9FAP - chains H and L of the 8 polymer chains in the assembly; structure by electron microscopy, 2.80 A resolution.

== Chain H ==
Protein: Neuroligin-2
Source organism: Homo sapiens
UniProt: Q8NFZ4 (NLGN2_HUMAN); numbering as in UniProt (aligned over 668-700)
Sequence (33 residues; row label = number of the first residue in the row):
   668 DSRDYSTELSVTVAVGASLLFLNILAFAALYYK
Curated features (UniProtKB/Swiss-Prot):
  - region: Val678 to Tyr698 (Required for interaction with LHFPL4)

== Chain L ==
Protein: LHFPL tetraspan subfamily member 4 protein
Source organism: Homo sapiens
UniProt: Q7Z7J7 (LHPL4_HUMAN); numbering as in UniProt (aligned over 11-203)
Sequence (193 residues; numbered 11 to 203; the number before each row is that of its first residue):
    11 YHEHYMRNSRAIGVLWAIFTICFAIINVVVFIQPYWVGDSVSTPKPGYFG
    61 LFHYCVGSGLAGRELTCRGSFTDFSTIPSSAFKAAAFFVLLSMVLILGCI
   111 TCFSLFFFCNTATVYKICAWMQLLAALCLVLGCMIFPDGWDAETIRDMCG
   161 AKTGKYSLGDCSVRWAYILAIIGILNALILSFLAFVLGNRQTD
Disulfide bonds: Cys65-Cys77, Cys109-Cys128, Cys159-Cys171
Residues lining bound ligands:
  - phosphatidylglycerol (PGW; (1R)-2-{[(S)-{[(2S)-2,3-dihydroxypropyl]oxy}(hydroxy)phosphoryl]oxy}-1-[(hexadecanoyloxy)methyl]ethyl (9Z)-octadec-9-enoate), molecule 1: Arg20, Gly23, Ala27, Ile28, Ile31, Ile110, Phe113, Ser114, Phe116, Phe117, Phe118, Cys119, Asn120, Thr121, Tyr125
  - phosphatidylglycerol (PGW), molecule 2: Phe81, Thr82, Asp83, Phe84, Ser85

== How chain H and chain L interact ==
Contacting residue pairs - 28 pairs, chain H then chain L:
  Asp668(H) with Arg73(L)
  Arg670(H) with Ser50(L), hydrogen bond (side chain-backbone); Thr53(L); Pro56(L)
  Tyr672(H) with Asp49(L), hydrogen bond; Ser172(L); Arg174(L)
  Glu675(H) with Arg174(L), salt bridge; Trp175(L)
  Thr679(H) with Trp175(L)
  Gly683(H) with Ile182(L)
  Leu686(H) with Ile36(L), hydrophobic
  Leu687(H) with Ile182(L), hydrophobic; Ile189(L), hydrophobic
  Leu689(H) with Phe29(L), hydrophobic
  Asn690(H) with Phe29(L); Asn186(L), hydrogen bond; Ile189(L)
  Ala693(H) with Leu193(L), hydrophobic
  Phe694(H) with Ile189(L), hydrophobic
  Ala696(H) with Ile22(L), hydrophobic
  Leu697(H) with Leu193(L), hydrophobic; Val196(L), hydrophobic; Leu197(L), hydrophobic; Arg200(L), hydrogen bond (backbone-side chain)
  Tyr699(H) with Arg200(L)
  Lys700(H) with Tyr15(L); Arg200(L)
Also at the interface, not in a pair above, chain H (19 interface residues in all): Leu676, Val680, Ile691
Also at the interface, not in a pair above, chain L (27 interface residues in all): Cys32, Val51, Val173, Ile178, Leu179, Leu185, Leu190, Phe192

== Summary ==
Chain H and chain L form an interface of 19 and 27 residues respectively, with 4 hydrogen bonds and 1 salt
bridge. Polar contacts include Glu675(H)-Arg174(L), Arg670(H)-Ser50(L) and Tyr672(H)-Asp49(L). Chain L binds
phosphatidylglycerol.
Here chain H is Neuroligin-2 and chain L is LHFPL tetraspan subfamily member 4 protein, both from Homo
sapiens. Entry 9FAP (CryoEM structure of human full-length alpha1beta3gamma2 GABA(A)R in complex with GARLH4,
the TMD of Neuroligin2 and ...) was determined by electron microscopy.
